9D7Z - chains I and J of the 12 polymer chains in the assembly; structure by electron microscopy, 3.60 A resolution.

[Chain I]
Name: Major capsid protein
Source organism: Shigella virus Moo19
Reference sequence: A0AAE8YCM0 (A0AAE8YCM0_9CAUD); numbering as in UniProt (aligned over 1-401)
Sequence (401 residues; numbered 1 to 401; the number before each row is that of its first residue):
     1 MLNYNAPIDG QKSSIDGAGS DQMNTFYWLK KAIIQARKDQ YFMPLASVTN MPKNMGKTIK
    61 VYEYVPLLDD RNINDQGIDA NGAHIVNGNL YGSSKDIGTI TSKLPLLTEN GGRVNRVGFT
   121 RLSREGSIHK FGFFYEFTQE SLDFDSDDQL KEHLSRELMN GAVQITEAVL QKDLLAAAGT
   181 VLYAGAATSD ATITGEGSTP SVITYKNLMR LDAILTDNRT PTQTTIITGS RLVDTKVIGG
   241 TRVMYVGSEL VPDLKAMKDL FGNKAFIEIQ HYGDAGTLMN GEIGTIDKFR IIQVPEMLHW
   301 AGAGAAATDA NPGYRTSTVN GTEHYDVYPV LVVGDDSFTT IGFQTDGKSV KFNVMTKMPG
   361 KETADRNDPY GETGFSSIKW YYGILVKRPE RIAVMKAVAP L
Disordered / not traced: 224-239

[Chain J]
Name: Ig-like domain-containing protein
Source organism: Shigella virus Moo19
Reference sequence: A0AAE8YCJ7 (A0AAE8YCJ7_9CAUD); numbering as in UniProt (aligned over 1-273)
Sequence (273 residues; each row starts with the number of its first residue):
     1 MPELKVAFNK DTYVATVLDA SGSVPSGSVN VGTFFHPDET YPDSYVIYHG VRELLYKRSE
    61 VDPAQPGFWP ENITNMQAVT IDNKATARLV LNTSLPRVVS TIEGGKVTLS VVALGGKAPL
   121 KYKWEFRAPN ASTWTAVSGQ TTANLVLDNI DADKAGEYKV TVTDAAGTSV DSTALVAVGA
   181 YPPPALTGIK ATPTSLSLSV ATDAAGKTVA LSAIPTDAEL GTLSIKTAPD SARATATISG
   241 STLTVKPVAA GAATSVVVTN GKVDVTITIN VAA
Disordered / not traced: 1-2, 184-273

[Interface between chain I and chain J]
Residue-residue contacts - 14 pairs, chain I then chain J:
  Arg71(I) - Ile102(J)
  Ile73(I) - Ile102(J)  hydrophobic
  Ile73(I) - Gly179(J)
  Ile73(I) - Ala180(J)  hydrophobic
  Ile73(I) - Tyr181(J)  hydrophobic
  Val86(I) - Tyr181(J)  hydrophobic
  Val86(I) - Pro182(J)
  Asn87(I) - Tyr181(J)
  Asn89(I) - Tyr181(J)  hydrogen bond
  Glu136(I) - Gln77(J)
  Arg366(I) - Trp69(J)
  Arg366(I) - Pro70(J)  hydrogen bond (side chain-backbone)
  Asn367(I) - Thr74(J)
  Asn367(I) - Asn75(J)
Also at the interface, not in a pair above, chain I (13 interface residues in all): Asp70, Asn72, Leu122, Lys172, Thr373
Also at the interface, not in a pair above, chain J (13 interface residues in all): Asn72, Thr93, Ser100

[In short]
The chain I/chain J interface involves 13 residues from each chain, with 2 hydrogen bonds. Polar pairs include
Asn89(I)-Tyr181(J) and Arg366(I)-Pro70(J).
Chain I is Major capsid protein and chain J is Ig-like domain-containing protein, both from Shigella virus
Moo19; the structure, Shigella flexneri bacteriophage Moo19 Icosahedral Reconstruction, was determined by
electron microscopy together with 9D80, 9D81, 9D82, 9D83 and 9D84 from the same study.
